8W5E - chains H and L of the 4 polymer chains in the assembly; structure by electron microscopy, 3.80 A resolution.

[Chain H]
Molecule: Heavy chain of Ab4
From: Mus musculus
Sequence (124 residues; numbered 1 to 124; the number before each row is that of its first residue):
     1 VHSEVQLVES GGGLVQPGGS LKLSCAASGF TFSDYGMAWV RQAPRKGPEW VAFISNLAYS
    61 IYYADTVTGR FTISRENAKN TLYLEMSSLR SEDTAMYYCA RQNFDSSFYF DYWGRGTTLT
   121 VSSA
Unresolved in the structure: 1-4, 85-97, 116-124
Modified residues: Ser-74 (phosphoserine; SEP)
Cystine bridges: Cys-25/Cys-99

[Chain L]
Molecule: Light chain of Ab4
From: Mus musculus
Sequence (110 residues; each row starts with the number of its first residue):
     1 VHSETTVTQS PASLSVATGE KVTIRCITST DIDDDMNWYQ QKPGEPPKLL ISEGNTLRPG
    61 VPSRFSSSGY GTDFVFTIEN TLSEDVADYY CLQSDNMPLT FGAGTKLEIK
Unresolved in the structure: 1-6, 101-110
Modified residues: Ser-15 (phosphoserine; SEP)
Cystine bridges: Cys-26/Cys-91

[Chain H / chain L interface]
Residue-residue contacts (24; chain H residue first):
  Gly-47(H) with Tyr-90(L)
  Pro-48(H) with Tyr-90(L)
  Glu-49(H) with Thr-100(L)
  Val-51(H) with Met-97(L); Pro-98(L); Leu-99(L), hydrophobic
  Tyr-62(H) with Met-97(L), hydrogen bond
  Tyr-98(H) with Pro-46(L), hydrophobic
  Ser-107(H) with Glu-53(L), hydrogen bond
  Phe-108(H) with Ser-94(L); Met-97(L), hydrophobic; Leu-99(L), hydrophobic
  Tyr-109(H) with Asn-37(L); Ser-52(L); Glu-53(L); Arg-58(L), hydrogen bond
  Phe-110(H) with Tyr-39(L), hydrogen bond (backbone-side chain); Leu-49(L)
  Asp-111(H) with Leu-49(L)
  Trp-113(H) with Tyr-39(L), hydrophobic; Pro-46(L), hydrophobic; Pro-47(L), hydrogen bond (side chain-backbone)
  Gly-114(H) with Pro-46(L)
  Arg-115(H) with Pro-46(L)
Interface residues without a listed pair, chain H (15 interface residues in all): Gln-42
Interface residues without a listed pair, chain L (16 interface residues in all): Gln-41, Leu-92

[Summary]
The interface between chain H and chain L involves 15 residues on one side and 16 on the other, with 5
hydrogen bonds. Polar contacts include Tyr-62(H)/Met-97(L), Ser-107(H)/Glu-53(L) and Tyr-109(H)/Arg-58(L).
Chain H is Heavy chain of Ab4 and chain L is Light chain of Ab4, both from Mus musculus; the structure,
Cryo-EM structure of Qb-Ab4, was determined by electron microscopy together with 8W5D, 8W5F, 8W5G, 8W5L, 8W5M,
8W5N and 8 further entries from the same study.
